PDB entry 5UFS | X-ray diffraction, 2.12 A resolution | chains A and D

== Chain A ==
Molecule: Ancestral Glucocorticoid Receptor2
Notes: fragment: Ligand Binding Domain
Sequence (248 residues; each row starts with the number of its first residue; numbers below 1 keep their minus sign (Ala-2 is residue -2)):
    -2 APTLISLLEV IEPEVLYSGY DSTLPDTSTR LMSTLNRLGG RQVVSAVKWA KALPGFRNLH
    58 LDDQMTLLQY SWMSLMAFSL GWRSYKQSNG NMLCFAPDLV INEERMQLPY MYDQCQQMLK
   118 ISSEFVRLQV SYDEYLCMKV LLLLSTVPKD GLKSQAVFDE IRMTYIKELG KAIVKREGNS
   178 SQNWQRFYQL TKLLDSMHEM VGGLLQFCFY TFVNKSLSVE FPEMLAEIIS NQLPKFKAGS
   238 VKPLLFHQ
Residues lining bound ligands: Triamcinolone acetonide (1TA): Met29, Leu32, Asn33, Leu35, Gly36, Gln39, Trp69, Met70, Met73, Ala74, Leu77, Arg80, Phe92, Tyr107, Met108, Gln111, Cys112, Met115, Leu201, Phe204, Cys205, Thr208, Val216, Phe218
Reported in the primary citation:
  - binding site for Triamcinolone acetonide: Met29, Asn33, Gln39, Arg80, Met108, Thr208
  - contacts within the chain: Gln39-Arg80 (water-mediated contact) (from molecular simulation)
  - conformationally variable residues (side-chain flip): Glu101 to Tyr109 (from molecular simulation)
  - contacts within the chain: Ser25-Pro106

== Chain D ==
Molecule: SHP NR Box 1 Peptide
Sequence (11 residues; each row starts with the number of its first residue):
    17 APAILYALLS S

== Interface between chain A and chain D ==
Pairs across the interface (22; chain A residue first):
  Val44(A) - Leu21(D)  hydrophobic
  Val44(A) - Leu24(D)  hydrophobic
  Val44(A) - Leu25(D)  hydrophobic
  Lys48(A) - Leu24(D)  hydrogen bond (side chain-backbone)
  Lys48(A) - Leu25(D)
  Lys48(A) - Ser27(D)  hydrogen bond
  Leu58(A) - Tyr22(D)
  Leu58(A) - Leu25(D)
  Gln61(A) - Leu25(D)
  Met62(A) - Ala17(D)  hydrophobic
  Met62(A) - Pro18(D)
  Met62(A) - Leu21(D)  hydrophobic
  Met62(A) - Tyr22(D)  hydrophobic
  Met62(A) - Leu25(D)
  Leu65(A) - Leu25(D)  hydrophobic
  Glu220(A) - Ile20(D)
  Met221(A) - Ile20(D)  hydrophobic
  Glu224(A) - Pro18(D)
  Glu224(A) - Ala19(D)  hydrogen bond (side chain-backbone)
  Glu224(A) - Ile20(D)  hydrogen bond (side chain-backbone)
  Asn228(A) - Ala17(D)
  Asn228(A) - Pro18(D)
Other interface residues (no listed pair), chain A (13 interface residues in all): Phe53, Gln66, Ile225
Other interface residues (no listed pair), chain D (10 interface residues in all): Ser26
Interface features reported in the paper:
  - specific contacts: Lys48(A)-Leu24(D) (hydrogen bond), Lys48(A)-Ser27(D) (hydrogen bond)

== Overview ==
The interface between chain A and chain D involves 13 residues on one side and 10 on the other, with 4
hydrogen bonds. Polar pairs include Lys48(A)-Leu24(D), Lys48(A)-Ser27(D) and Glu224(A)-Ala19(D). The paper
describes hydrogen bonds between Lys48(A) and Leu24(D) and Lys48(A) and Ser27(D). The paper reports a binding
site for Triamcinolone acetonide at Met29(A), Asn33(A) and Gln39(A) among others; conformational variability
at Glu101(A).
Chain A is Ancestral Glucocorticoid Receptor2 and chain D is SHP NR Box 1 Peptide; the structure, X-Ray
Crystal Structure of the Ancestral Glucocorticoid Receptor 2 ligand binding domain in complex with
triamcinolone ..., was determined by X-ray diffraction.
